PDB entry 8FYA | electron microscopy, 2.91 A resolution | chains A and D of the 8 polymer chains in the assembly

Chain A (and D):
Name: Cas2-DEDDh
Notes: chain D of this document is another copy of the same molecule, construct and numbering; everything in this record applies to it too
Sequence (289 residues; row label = number of the first residue in the row):
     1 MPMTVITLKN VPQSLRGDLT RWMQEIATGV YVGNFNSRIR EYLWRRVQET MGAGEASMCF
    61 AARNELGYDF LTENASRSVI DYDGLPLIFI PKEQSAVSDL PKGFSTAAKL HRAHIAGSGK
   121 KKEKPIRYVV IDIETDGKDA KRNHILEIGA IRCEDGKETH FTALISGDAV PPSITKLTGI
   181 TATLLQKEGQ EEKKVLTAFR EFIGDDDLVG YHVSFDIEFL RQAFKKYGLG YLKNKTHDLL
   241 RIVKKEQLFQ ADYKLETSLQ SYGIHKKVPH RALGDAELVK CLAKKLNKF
Disordered / not traced: 94-289

How chain A and chain D interact:
Pairs across the interface - 51 pairs, chain A then chain D:
  M3(A) - M3(D)
  M3(A) - V5(D)  hydrophobic
  M3(A) - C59(D)  hydrophobic
  V5(A) - M3(D)  hydrophobic
  V5(A) - V5(D)  hydrophobic
  T7(A) - I26(D)
  T7(A) - A27(D)
  T7(A) - V30(D)
  Q24(A) - L66(D)
  Q24(A) - Y68(D)
  Q24(A) - F70(D)
  Q24(A) - P86(D)  hydrogen bond (side chain-backbone)
  Q24(A) - L87(D)
  Q24(A) - I88(D)  hydrogen bond (side chain-backbone)
  E25(A) - R77(D)  salt bridge
  E25(A) - I88(D)
  I26(A) - T7(D)
  I26(A) - S57(D)
  I26(A) - F70(D)  hydrophobic
  T28(A) - R77(D)  hydrogen bond
  V30(A) - T7(D)
  V30(A) - V30(D)  hydrophobic
  V32(A) - C59(D)  hydrophobic
  V32(A) - Y68(D)
  V32(A) - F70(D)  hydrophobic
  G33(A) - Y68(D)
  N34(A) - L66(D)
  N34(A) - G67(D)
  N34(A) - Y68(D)
  S57(A) - I26(D)
  C59(A) - M3(D)  hydrophobic
  C59(A) - V32(D)  hydrophobic
  L66(A) - Q24(D)
  L66(A) - N34(D)
  G67(A) - N34(D)  hydrogen bond (backbone-side chain)
  Y68(A) - Q24(D)
  Y68(A) - V32(D)
  Y68(A) - G33(D)
  Y68(A) - N34(D)
  F70(A) - Q24(D)
  F70(A) - I26(D)  hydrophobic
  F70(A) - V32(D)  hydrophobic
  R77(A) - E25(D)  salt bridge
  R77(A) - I26(D)
  R77(A) - A27(D)
  R77(A) - T28(D)
  P86(A) - Q24(D)  hydrogen bond (backbone-side chain)
  L87(A) - Q24(D)
  I88(A) - Q24(D)  hydrogen bond (backbone-side chain)
  I88(A) - E25(D)
  I88(A) - I26(D)  hydrophobic
Also at the interface, not in a pair above, chain A (23 interface residues in all): A27, A61
Also at the interface, not in a pair above, chain D (24 interface residues in all): T4, F60

Overview:
23 residues of chain A face 24 of chain D across their interface, with 6 hydrogen bonds and 2 salt bridges.
Among the polar pairs are E25(A)-R77(D), Q24(A)-P86(D) and Q24(A)-I88(D).
Both chains are Cas2-DEDDh. Entry 8FYA (Cryo-EM structure of Cas1:Cas2-DEDDh:PAM-containing prespacer complex)
was determined by electron microscopy (same publication as 8FY9, 8FYB, 8FYC and 8FYD).
